6M5X - chains O and Q of the 4 polymer chains in the assembly; structure by X-ray diffraction, 2.06 A resolution.

== Chain O (and Q) ==
Molecule: Glyceraldehyde-3-phosphate dehydrogenase
From: Hypocrea virens (strain Gv29-8 / FGSC 10586)
Notes: EC 1.2.1.12; chain Q of this document is another copy of the same molecule, construct and numbering; everything in this record applies to it too
UniProt: G9NDK9 (G9NDK9_HYPVG); residue numbers follow UniProt; this construct covers 2-335
Amino-acid sequence (334 residues; row label = number of the first residue in the row):
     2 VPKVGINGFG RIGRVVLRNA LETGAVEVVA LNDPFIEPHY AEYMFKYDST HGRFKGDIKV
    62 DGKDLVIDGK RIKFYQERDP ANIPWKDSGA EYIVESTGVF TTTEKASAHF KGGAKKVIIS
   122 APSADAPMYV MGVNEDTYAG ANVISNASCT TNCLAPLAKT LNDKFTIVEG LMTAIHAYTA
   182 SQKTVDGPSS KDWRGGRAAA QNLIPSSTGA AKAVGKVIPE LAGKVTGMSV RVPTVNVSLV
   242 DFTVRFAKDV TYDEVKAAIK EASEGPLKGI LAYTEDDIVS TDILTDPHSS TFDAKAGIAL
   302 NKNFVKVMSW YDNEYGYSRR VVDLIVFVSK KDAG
Ligand contacts: NAD (nicotinamide-adenine-dinucleotide): Asn8, Gly9, Phe10, Gly11, Arg12, Ile13, Asn33, Asp34, Pro35, Phe36, Ile37, Glu78, Arg79, Ser97, Thr98, Gly99, Val100, Phe101, Ser121, Ala122, Cys150, His177, Thr180, Ala181, Asn314, Glu315, Tyr318
What the authors report for this chain:
  - catalytic residues: Cys150, His177
  - mutagenesis - A201L (48-fold): increased binding to HA
  - mutagenesis - A201L: unchanged catalytic activity
  - self-association interface (contacts with another copy of this molecule); pairs are residue here / residue on that copy: Ala201-Ala201

== Interface between chain O and chain Q ==
Contacting residue pairs (20; chain O residue first):
  Tyr44(O) with Asp278(Q), hydrogen bond (side chain-backbone)
  Lys47(O) with Asp277(Q), salt bridge
  Tyr48(O) with Asp277(Q), hydrogen bond; Ile279(Q); Asp283(Q)
  Ser50(O) with Thr282(Q)
  Arg54(O) with Asp283(Q), hydrogen bond (side chain-backbone); Ile284(Q); Leu285(Q), hydrogen bond (side chain-backbone); Thr286(Q)
  Gln202(O) with Gln202(Q), hydrogen bond
  Asp277(O) with Lys47(Q), salt bridge; Tyr48(Q), hydrogen bond
  Asp278(O) with Tyr44(Q), hydrogen bond (backbone-side chain)
  Ile279(O) with Tyr48(Q)
  Thr282(O) with Ser50(Q), hydrogen bond
  Asp283(O) with Tyr48(Q); Arg54(Q), hydrogen bond (backbone-side chain)
  Leu285(O) with Arg54(Q), hydrogen bond (backbone-side chain)
  Thr286(O) with Arg54(Q)
Other interface residues (no listed pair), chain O (16 interface residues in all): Asp49, Ile284, Asp287
Other interface residues (no listed pair), chain Q (16 interface residues in all): Asp49, Asp287

== Overview ==
The chain O/chain Q interface involves 16 residues from each chain, with 10 hydrogen bonds and 2 salt bridges.
Among the polar pairs are Lys47(O)-Asp277(Q), Tyr44(O)-Asp278(Q) and Tyr48(O)-Asp277(Q). Chain O binds NAD.
From the paper: catalytic residues Cys150(O) and His177(O); A201L of chain O increases binding to HA.
Both chains are Glyceraldehyde-3-phosphate dehydrogenase (Hypocrea virens (strain Gv29-8 / FGSC 10586)). Entry
6M5X (A fungal glyceraldehyde-3-phosphate dehydrogenase with self-resistance to inhibitor heptelidic acid) was
determined by X-ray diffraction.
